PDB entry 6DM1 | electron microscopy, 4.20 A resolution (low resolution: residue-level contacts below are approximate; hydrogen-bond / salt-bridge calls are withheld) | chains A and B of the 4 polymer chains in the assembly

# Chain A
Name: Glutamate receptor 2, Voltage-dependent calcium channel gamma-2 subunit
From: Rattus norvegicus
UniProtKB: chimeric construct of P19491, Q9Y698: residues 10-998 from P19491 (GRIA2_RAT), isoform P19491-2 positions 25-841 (offset varies); residues 1001-1207 from Q9Y698 positions 2-208 (UniProt number = residue number - 999)
Amino-acid sequence (1031 residues; row label = number of the first residue in the row; note: 172 numbers in that range are skipped by the numbering (no residue carries them; nothing is unmodelled there)):
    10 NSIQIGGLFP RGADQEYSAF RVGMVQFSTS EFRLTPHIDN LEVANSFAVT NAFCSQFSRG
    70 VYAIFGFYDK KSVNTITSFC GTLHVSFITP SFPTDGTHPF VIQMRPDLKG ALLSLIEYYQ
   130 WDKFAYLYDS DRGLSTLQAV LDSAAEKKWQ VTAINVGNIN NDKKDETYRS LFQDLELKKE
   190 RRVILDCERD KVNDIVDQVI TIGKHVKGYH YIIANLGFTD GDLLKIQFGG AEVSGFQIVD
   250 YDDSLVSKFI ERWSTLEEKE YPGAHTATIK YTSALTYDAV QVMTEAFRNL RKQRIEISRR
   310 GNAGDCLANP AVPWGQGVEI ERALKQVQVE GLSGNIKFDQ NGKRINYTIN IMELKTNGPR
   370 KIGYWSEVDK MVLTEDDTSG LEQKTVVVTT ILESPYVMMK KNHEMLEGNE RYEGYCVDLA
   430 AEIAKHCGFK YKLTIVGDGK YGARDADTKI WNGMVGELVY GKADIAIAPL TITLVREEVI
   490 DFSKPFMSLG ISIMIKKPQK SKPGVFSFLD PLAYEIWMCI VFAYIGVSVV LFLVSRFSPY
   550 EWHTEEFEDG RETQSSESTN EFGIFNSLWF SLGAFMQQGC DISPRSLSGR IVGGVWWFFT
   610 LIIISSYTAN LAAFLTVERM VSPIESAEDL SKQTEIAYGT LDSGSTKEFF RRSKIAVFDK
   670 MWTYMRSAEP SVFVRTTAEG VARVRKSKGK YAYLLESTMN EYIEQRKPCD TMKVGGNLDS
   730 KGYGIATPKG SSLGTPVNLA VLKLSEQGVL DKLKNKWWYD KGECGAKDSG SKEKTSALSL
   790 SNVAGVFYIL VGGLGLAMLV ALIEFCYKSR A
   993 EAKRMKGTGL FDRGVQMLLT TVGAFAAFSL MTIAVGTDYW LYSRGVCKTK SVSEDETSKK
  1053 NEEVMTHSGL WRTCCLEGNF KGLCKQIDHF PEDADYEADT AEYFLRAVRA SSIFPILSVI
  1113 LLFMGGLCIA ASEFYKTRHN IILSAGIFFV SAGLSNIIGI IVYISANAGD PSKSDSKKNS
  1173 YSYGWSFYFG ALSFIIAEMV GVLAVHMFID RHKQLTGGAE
Unresolved in the structure: 550-564, 993-1001, 1043-1055, 1162-1168, 1209-1212
Sequence notes: conflict Glu241 (Asn256 in P19491), Leu382 (Val397 in P19491), Glu384 (Gly405 in P19491), Asp385 (Asn406 in P19491), Gln392 (Asn413 in P19491), Asp1047 (Asn48 in Q9Y698); linker (999-1000); expression tag (1208-1212)
Disulfides: Cys63-Cys315, Cys718-Cys773, Cys1039-Cys1067, Cys1066-Cys1076
Small-molecule neighbours:
  - cyclothiazide (CYZ), molecule 1: Ile481, Pro494, Ser497, Ser729, Lys730, Gly731
  - cyclothiazide (CYZ), molecule 2: Pro494, Phe495, Met496, Ser497, Leu751, Ser754, Leu759, Asp760, Lys763
  - glutamic acid (GLU): Tyr450, Pro478, Leu479, Thr480, Arg485, Leu650, Gly653, Ser654, Thr655, Lys656, Glu705, Tyr732
  - GYY (N-[3-({4-[(3-aminopropyl)amino]butyl}amino)propyl]-2-(naphthalen-1-yl)acetamide): Gln586, Gln587, Gly588, Cys589
UniProt features mapped onto this chain:
  - glycosylation: Asn355 (N-linked (GlcNAc...) asparagine)

# Chain B
Name: Glutamate receptor 2, Voltage-dependent calcium channel gamma-2 subunit
From: Rattus norvegicus
UniProtKB: chimeric construct of P19491, Q9Y698: residues 10-998 from P19491 (GRIA2_RAT), isoform P19491-2 positions 25-841 (offset varies); residues 1001-1207 from Q9Y698 positions 2-208 (UniProt number = residue number - 999)
Amino-acid sequence (1031 residues; row label = number of the first residue in the row; note: 172 numbers in that range are skipped by the numbering (no residue carries them; nothing is unmodelled there)):
    10 NSIQIGGLFP RGADQEYSAF RVGMVQFSTS EFRLTPHIDN LEVANSFAVT NAFCSQFSRG
    70 VYAIFGFYDK KSVNTITSFC GTLHVSFITP SFPTDGTHPF VIQMRPDLKG ALLSLIEYYQ
   130 WDKFAYLYDS DRGLSTLQAV LDSAAEKKWQ VTAINVGNIN NDKKDETYRS LFQDLELKKE
   190 RRVILDCERD KVNDIVDQVI TIGKHVKGYH YIIANLGFTD GDLLKIQFGG AEVSGFQIVD
   250 YDDSLVSKFI ERWSTLEEKE YPGAHTATIK YTSALTYDAV QVMTEAFRNL RKQRIEISRR
   310 GNAGDCLANP AVPWGQGVEI ERALKQVQVE GLSGNIKFDQ NGKRINYTIN IMELKTNGPR
   370 KIGYWSEVDK MVLTEDDTSG LEQKTVVVTT ILESPYVMMK KNHEMLEGNE RYEGYCVDLA
   430 AEIAKHCGFK YKLTIVGDGK YGARDADTKI WNGMVGELVY GKADIAIAPL TITLVREEVI
   490 DFSKPFMSLG ISIMIKKPQK SKPGVFSFLD PLAYEIWMCI VFAYIGVSVV LFLVSRFSPY
   550 EWHTEEFEDG RETQSSESTN EFGIFNSLWF SLGAFMQQGC DISPRSLSGR IVGGVWWFFT
   610 LIIISSYTAN LAAFLTVERM VSPIESAEDL SKQTEIAYGT LDSGSTKEFF RRSKIAVFDK
   670 MWTYMRSAEP SVFVRTTAEG VARVRKSKGK YAYLLESTMN EYIEQRKPCD TMKVGGNLDS
   730 KGYGIATPKG SSLGTPVNLA VLKLSEQGVL DKLKNKWWYD KGECGAKDSG SKEKTSALSL
   790 SNVAGVFYIL VGGLGLAMLV ALIEFCYKSR
   992 AEAKRMKGTG LFDRGVQMLL TTVGAFAAFS LMTIAVGTDY WLYSRGVCKT KSVSEDETSK
  1052 KNEEVMTHSG LWRTCCLEGN FKGLCKQIDH FPEDADYEAD TAEYFLRAVR ASSIFPILSV
  1112 ILLFMGGLCI AASEFYKTRH NIILSAGIFF VSAGLSNIIG IIVYISANAG DPSKSDSKKN
  1172 SYSYGWSFYF GALSFIIAEM VGVLAVHMFI DRHKQLTGGA E
Unresolved in the structure: 550-562, 992-1001, 1043-1055, 1162-1168, 1210-1212
Sequence notes: conflict Glu241 (Asn256 in P19491), Leu382 (Val397 in P19491), Glu384 (Gly405 in P19491), Asp385 (Asn406 in P19491), Gln392 (Asn413 in P19491), Asp1047 (Asn48 in Q9Y698); linker (999-1000); expression tag (1208-1212)
Disulfides: Cys63-Cys315, Cys718-Cys773, Cys1039-Cys1067, Cys1066-Cys1076
Small-molecule neighbours:
  - cyclothiazide (CYZ), molecule 1: Ile481, Ser497, Ser729, Lys730, Gly731
  - cyclothiazide (CYZ), molecule 2: Pro494, Phe495, Met496, Ser497, Leu751, Ser754, Leu759, Asp760, Lys763
  - glutamic acid (GLU): Tyr450, Pro478, Leu479, Thr480, Arg485, Gly653, Ser654, Thr655, Lys656, Glu705, Lys730, Tyr732
UniProt features mapped onto this chain:
  - glycosylation: Asn355 (N-linked (GlcNAc...) asparagine)

# Interface between chain A and chain B
Contacting residue pairs (96):
  Asn54(A) with Ser87(B)
  Ser55(A) with Ser87(B)
  Phe56(A) with Ser87(B); Phe88(B); Thr91(B); Cys315(B)
  Cys63(A) with Leu316(B)
  Lys80(A) with Asn83(B)
  Asn83(A) with Lys80(B)
  Thr84(A) with Thr84(B)
  Ser87(A) with Asn54(B); Ser55(B); Phe56(B)
  Phe88(A) with Phe56(B)
  Thr91(A) with Phe56(B)
  Tyr137(A) with Gln147(B)
  Leu143(A) with Leu143(B); Gln147(B)
  Gln147(A) with Tyr137(B); Leu143(B)
  Ala154(A) with Thr161(B)
  Lys157(A) with Lys187(B)
  Thr161(A) with Ala154(B)
  Cys315(A) with Phe56(B); Leu316(B)
  Leu316(A) with Cys63(B); Cys315(B)
  Asn318(A) with Asn60(B)
  Leu521(A) with Leu787(B)
  Ala522(A) with Leu787(B)
  Ile525(A) with Leu787(B); Ser788(B); Leu789(B)
  Cys528(A) with Phe796(B)
  Ala532(A) with Leu799(B)
  Val536(A) with Leu799(B)
  Val539(A) with Leu803(B)
  Leu542(A) with Met807(B)
  Val543(A) with Ala810(B)
  Phe546(A) with Leu811(B); Phe814(B)
  Ser547(A) with Phe814(B)
  Pro548(A) with Lys817(B)
  Tyr549(A) with Phe814(B); Lys817(B); Ser818(B)
  Ala583(A) with Gln587(B)
  Ser592(A) with Cys589(B); Asp590(B)
  Leu596(A) with Phe574(B); Val809(B)
  Ser597(A) with Ala806(B)
  Arg599(A) with Phe574(B); Asn575(B); Trp578(B)
  Ile600(A) with Ala806(B)
  Val601(A) with Leu803(B); Ala806(B)
  Val604(A) with Ile798(B); Leu799(B)
  Trp606(A) with Trp578(B); Leu581(B); Gly582(B); Met585(B); Gln587(B)
  Phe607(A) with Phe517(B); Met585(B)
  Phe608(A) with Val795(B); Phe796(B); Leu799(B)
  Leu610(A) with Met585(B)
  Ile611(A) with Tyr616(B)
  Ser614(A) with Thr617(B); Leu620(B)
  Asn619(A) with Ser785(B); Leu787(B)
  Phe623(A) with Thr784(B); Ser785(B)
  Val626(A) with Thr784(B)
  Lys641(A) with Asp769(B)
  Glu1084(A) with Lys697(B)
  Asp1085(A) with Gln508(B)
  Ala1086(A) with Lys505(B); Gln508(B)
  Asp1087(A) with Lys697(B); Lys699(B)
  Glu1094(A) with Lys511(B)
  Leu1146(A) with Leu803(B)
  Ile1150(A) with Val800(B)
  Ile1153(A) with Phe796(B); Tyr797(B)
  Val1154(A) with Tyr797(B)
  Ile1156(A) with Leu789(B)
  Ser1157(A) with Ser790(B)
  Ala1160(A) with Lys511(B); Ser790(B)
Other interface residues (no listed pair), chain A (91 interface residues in all): Thr59, Asn60, Lys79, Leu150, Asp151, Gln159, Ala162, Asn164, Ala317, Asp456, Pro520, Glu524, Ile529, Gln586, Asp590, Pro593, Gly603, Trp605, Thr609, Ser615, Ala618, Val630, Ala665, Glu678, Ala1093, Leu1097, Ile1139, Ile1149, Gly1161
Other interface residues (no listed pair), chain B (77 interface residues in all): Thr59, Lys79, Leu150, Asp151, Lys157, Gln159, Ala162, Ile163, Asn164, Asp314, Asn318, Asn411, Val514, Ala621, Lys761, Lys781, Glu782, Gly802

# In short
91 residues of chain A face 77 of chain B across their interface. Bound to chain A: glutamic acid,
cyclothiazide and compound GYY. Ligands of chain B: glutamic acid and cyclothiazide.
Both chains are Glutamate receptor 2, Voltage-dependent calcium channel gamma-2 subunit (Rattus norvegicus).
Entry 6DM1 (Open state GluA2 in complex with STZ and blocked by NASPM, after micelle signal subtraction) was
determined by electron microscopy together with 6O9G, 6DLZ and 6DM0 from the same study.
